Entry 1HT0 (X-ray diffraction, 2.00 A resolution); this record covers chains A and B.

== Chain A (and B) ==
Molecule: Class I alcohol dehydrogenase 3, gamma subunit
Organism: Homo sapiens
Notes: EC 1.1.1.1; fragment: gamma subunit; engineered mutation(s): POLYMORPHIC VARIANT WITH Q271 AND V349; chain B of this document is another copy of the same molecule, construct and numbering; everything in this record applies to it too
Reference sequence: P00326 (ADHG_HUMAN); numbering as in UniProt (aligned over 1-374)
Amino-acid sequence (374 residues; numbered 1 to 374; the number before each row is that of its first residue):
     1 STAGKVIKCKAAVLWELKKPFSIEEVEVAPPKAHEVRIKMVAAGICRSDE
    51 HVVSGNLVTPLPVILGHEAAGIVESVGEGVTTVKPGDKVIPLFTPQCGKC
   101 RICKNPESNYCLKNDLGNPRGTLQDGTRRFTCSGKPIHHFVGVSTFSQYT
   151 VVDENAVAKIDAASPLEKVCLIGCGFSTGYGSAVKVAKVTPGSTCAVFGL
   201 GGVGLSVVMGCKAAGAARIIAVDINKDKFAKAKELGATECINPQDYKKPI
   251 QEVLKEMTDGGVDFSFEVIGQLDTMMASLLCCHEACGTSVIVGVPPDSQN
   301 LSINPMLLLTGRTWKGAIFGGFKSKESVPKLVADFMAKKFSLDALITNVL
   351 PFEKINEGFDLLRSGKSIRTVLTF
Differences from the reference sequence: variant Gln271 (Arg in P00326), Val349 (Ile in P00326)
Metal / ion sites: Zn2+ site 1: Cys46, His67, Cys174; Zn2+ site 2: Cys97, Cys100, Cys103, Cys111
Residues lining bound ligands: NAD (nicotinamide-adenine-dinucleotide): Cys46, Arg47, Ser48, His51, Phe93, Cys174, Thr178, Gly199, Leu200, Gly201, Gly202, Val203, Gly204, Asp223, Ile224, Asn225, Lys228, Val268, Ile269, Gly270, Gln271, Thr274, Val292, Gly293, Val294, Ala317, Ile318, Phe319, Leu362, Arg369
What the authors report for this chain:
  - binding site for NAD: Gln271
  - contacts within the chain: Gln271-Asp273 (water-mediated contact)
  - specificity-determining residues: Leu57, Leu116
  - specificity-determining residues: Val141 (proposed by the authors, not directly observed)

== Interface between chain A and chain B ==
Residue-residue contacts (85):
  Arg101(A) with Thr258(B), hydrogen bond (side chain-backbone); Asp259(B), hydrogen bond (side chain-backbone); Gly261(B), hydrogen bond (side chain-backbone); Asp263(B), salt bridge; His283(B); Cys286(B)
  Ile102(A) with His283(B); Ala285(B), hydrophobic; Cys286(B), hydrophobic
  Asn105(A) with Cys286(B)
  Ser108(A) with Ala285(B); Cys286(B)
  Tyr110(A) with Glu284(B); Ala285(B), hydrophobic; Thr310(B)
  Thr258(A) with Arg101(B), hydrogen bond (backbone-side chain)
  Asp259(A) with Arg101(B), hydrogen bond (backbone-side chain)
  Gly261(A) with Arg101(B), hydrogen bond (backbone-side chain)
  Val262(A) with Arg101(B)
  Asp263(A) with Arg101(B), salt bridge
  Met275(A) with Pro305(B), hydrophobic
  His283(A) with Arg101(B); Ile102(B)
  Glu284(A) with Tyr110(B)
  Ala285(A) with Ile102(B), hydrophobic; Ser108(B); Tyr110(B), hydrophobic
  Cys286(A) with Arg101(B); Ile102(B), hydrophobic; Asn105(B); Ser108(B)
  Ile291(A) with Leu308(B), hydrophobic; Leu309(B)
  Val292(A) with Leu309(B)
  Gly293(A) with Leu309(B)
  Pro295(A) with Pro305(B), hydrophobic; Met306(B), hydrophobic
  Gln299(A) with Asn304(B); Pro305(B)
  Asn300(A) with Ser302(B), hydrogen bond; Ile303(B); Asn304(B)
  Leu301(A) with Leu301(B); Ser302(B); Ile303(B), hydrogen bond (backbone-backbone); Pro305(B), hydrophobic
  Ser302(A) with Asn300(B), hydrogen bond; Leu301(B)
  Ile303(A) with Asn300(B); Leu301(B), hydrogen bond (backbone-backbone); Ile303(B), hydrophobic
  Asn304(A) with Asn300(B)
  Pro305(A) with Leu272(B), hydrophobic; Met275(B), hydrophobic; Pro295(B), hydrophobic; Gln299(B); Leu301(B), hydrophobic
  Leu308(A) with Trp314(B), hydrophobic; Gly316(B), hydrogen bond (backbone-backbone)
  Leu309(A) with Ile291(B); Val292(B); Gly293(B); Gly316(B); Ala317(B), hydrogen bond (backbone-backbone); Ile318(B), hydrogen bond (backbone-backbone)
  Thr310(A) with Tyr110(B)
  Gly311(A) with Gly316(B)
  Arg312(A) with Lys315(B); Gly316(B), hydrogen bond (backbone-backbone)
  Thr313(A) with Thr313(B); Trp314(B); Lys315(B)
  Trp314(A) with Ile303(B), hydrophobic; Leu308(B), hydrophobic; Thr313(B); Trp314(B), hydrogen bond (backbone-backbone)
  Lys315(A) with Arg312(B); Thr313(B)
  Gly316(A) with Leu308(B), hydrogen bond (backbone-backbone); Leu309(B); Gly311(B); Arg312(B), hydrogen bond (backbone-backbone)
  Ala317(A) with Leu308(B); Leu309(B), hydrogen bond (backbone-backbone)
  Ile318(A) with Leu309(B), hydrogen bond (backbone-backbone)
Also at the interface, not in a pair above, chain A (41 interface residues in all): Thr194, Gly260, Leu272, Val294
Also at the interface, not in a pair above, chain B (43 interface residues in all): Leu112, Gly260, Val262, Val294, Ser298

== Summary ==
The interface between chain A and chain B involves 41 residues on one side and 43 on the other; the contacts
include 19 hydrogen bonds and 2 salt bridges. Polar contacts include Arg101(A)-Asp263(B), Arg101(A)-Thr258(B)
and Arg101(A)-Asp259(B). Ligands of chain A: NAD. From the paper: a binding site for NAD at Gln271(A);
specificity determinants Leu57(A), Leu116(A) and Val141(A).
Chain A and chain B are both Class I alcohol dehydrogenase 3, gamma subunit (Homo sapiens); the structure,
Human gamma-2 alcohol dehydrogense, was determined by X-ray diffraction, deposited together with 1HSO and
1HSZ.
